PDB entry 1RMU | X-ray diffraction, 3.00 A resolution | chains 3 and 4 of the 4 polymer chains in the assembly

== Chain 3 ==
Protein: Human rhinovirus 14 coat protein (subunit VP3)
Organism: Human rhinovirus 14
UniProt: P03303 (POLG_HRV14); residues 1-236 here correspond to UniProt positions 331-566 (UniProt number = residue number + 330)
Sequence (236 residues; numbered 1 to 236; the number before each row is that of its first residue):
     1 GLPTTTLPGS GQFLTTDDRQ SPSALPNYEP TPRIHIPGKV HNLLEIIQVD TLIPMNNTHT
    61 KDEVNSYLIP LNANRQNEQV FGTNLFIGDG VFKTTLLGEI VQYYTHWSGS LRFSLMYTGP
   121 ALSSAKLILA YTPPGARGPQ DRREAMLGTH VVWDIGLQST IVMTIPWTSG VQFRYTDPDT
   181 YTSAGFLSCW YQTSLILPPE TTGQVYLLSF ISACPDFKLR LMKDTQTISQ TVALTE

== Chain 4 ==
Protein: Human rhinovirus 14 coat protein (subunit VP4)
Organism: Human rhinovirus 14
UniProt: P03303 (POLG_HRV14); residues 1-68 here = UniProt positions 1-68
Sequence (68 residues; numbered 1 to 68; the number before each row is that of its first residue):
     1 GAQVSTQKSG SHENQNILTN GSNQTFTVIN YYKDAASTSS AGQSLSMDPS KFTEPVKDLM
    61 LKGAPALN
Unresolved in the structure: 1-28

== Chain 3 / chain 4 interface ==
Residue-residue contacts (32):
  D18(3) - S39(4)
  D18(3) - S40(4)  hydrogen bond (side chain-backbone)
  R19(3) - S39(4)
  Q20(3) - I29(4)
  Q20(3) - N30(4)  hydrogen bond
  Q20(3) - Y31(4)
  Q20(3) - Y32(4)
  Q20(3) - S37(4)
  S21(3) - Y32(4)
  S21(3) - S37(4)  hydrogen bond (backbone-side chain)
  P22(3) - Y32(4)
  S23(3) - D34(4)
  S23(3) - S37(4)
  P26(3) - D34(4)
  N27(3) - D34(4)  hydrogen bond (backbone-side chain)
  G38(3) - F52(4)
  K39(3) - K51(4)  hydrogen bond (backbone-side chain)
  K39(3) - F52(4)
  V40(3) - F52(4)  hydrophobic
  H41(3) - S44(4)
  H41(3) - S46(4)
  H41(3) - M47(4)
  N42(3) - M47(4)
  E45(3) - M47(4)
  E45(3) - D48(4)  hydrogen bond (side chain-backbone)
  E45(3) - P49(4)
  Q48(3) - T53(4)
  V49(3) - F52(4)  hydrophobic
  V49(3) - T53(4)
  Q158(3) - P65(4)
  Q158(3) - A66(4)  hydrogen bond (side chain-backbone)
  Q158(3) - L67(4)  hydrogen bond (side chain-backbone)
Interface residues without a listed pair, chain 3 (20 interface residues in all): L25, L44, L157
Interface residues without a listed pair, chain 4 (21 interface residues in all): T38, Q43

== Overview ==
The interface between chain 3 and chain 4 involves 20 residues on one side and 21 on the other, with 8
hydrogen bonds. Polar contacts include D18(3)-S40(4), Q20(3)-N30(4) and S21(3)-S37(4).
Chain 3 is Human rhinovirus 14 coat protein (subunit VP3) and chain 4 is Human rhinovirus 14 coat protein
(subunit VP4), both from Human rhinovirus 14; the structure, Three-dimensional structures of drug-resistant
mutants of human rhinovirus 14, was determined by X-ray diffraction (same publication as 2RMU).
